PDB entry 4NXM | X-ray diffraction, 3.65 A resolution | chains A and T of the 21 polymer chains in the assembly

== Chain A ==
Molecule: 16S rRNA
Organism: Thermus thermophilus
Sequence (1522 nucleotides; each row starts with the number of its first residue; note: 42 numbers in that range are skipped by the numbering (no residue carries them; nothing is unmodelled there); a row labelled like 190A-190L holds insertion residues (190A, then the next letters in order); numbering starts at 0):
     0 UUUGUUGGAG AGUUUGAUCC UGGCUCAGGG UGAACGCUGG CGGCGUGCCU AAGACAUGCA
    60 AGUCGUGCGG G
    73 CCGCGGGGUU UU
    88 ACUCCG
    95 UGGUC
   101 AGCGGCGGAC GGGUGAGUAA CGCGUGGGU
  129A G
   130 ACCUACCCGG AAGAGGGGGA CAACCCGGGG AAACUCGGGC UAAUCCCCCA UGUGGACCCG
   190 C
190A-190L CCCUUGGGGUGU
   191 GUCCAAAGGG CUUU
   216 GCCCGCUUCC GGAUGGGCCC GCGUCCCAUC AGCUAGUUGG UGGGGUAAUG GCCCACCAAG
   276 GCGACGACGG GUAGCCGGUC UGAGAGGAUG GCCGGCCACA GGGGCACUGA GACACGGGCC
   336 CCACUCCUAC GGGAGGCAGC AGUUAGGAAU CUUCCGCAAU GGGCGCAAGC CUGACGGAGC
   396 GACGCCGCUU GGAGGAAGAA GCCCUUCGGG GUGUAAACUC CUGAA
   442 CCCGGGACGA AACCCCCGAC GA
   474 GGGGACUGAC GGUACCGGG
   494 GUAAUAGCGC CGGCCAACUC CGUGCCAGCA GCCGCGGUAA UACGGAGGGC GCGAGCGUUA
   554 CCCGGAUUCA CUGGGCGUAA AGGGCGUGUA GGCGGCCUGG GGCGUCCCAU GUGAAAGACC
   614 ACGGCUCAAC CGUGGGGGAG CGUGGGAUAC GCUCAGGCUA GACGGUGGGA GAGGGUGGUG
   674 GAAUUCCCGG AGUAGCGGUG AAAUGCGCAG AUACCGGGAG GAACGCCGAU GGCGAAGGCA
   734 GCCACCUGGU CCACCCGUGA CGCUGAGGCG CGAAAGCGUG GGGAGCAAAC CGGAUUAGAU
   794 ACCCGGGUAG UCCACGCCCU AAACGAUGCG CGCUAGGUCU CUGGGUCU
   848 CCUGGGGGCC GAAGCUAACG CGUUAAGCGC GCCGCCUGGG GAGUACGGCC GCAAGGCUGA
   908 AACUCAAAGG AAUUGACGGG GGCCCGCACA AGCGGUGGAG CAUGUGGUUU AAUUCGAAGX
   968 AACGCGAAGA ACCUUACCAG GCCUUGACAU GCUAGG
 1003A G
  1004 AACCCGGGUG AAAGCCUGGG GUGCCCC
1030A-1030D GCGA
  1031 GGGGAGCCCU AGCACAGGUG CUGCAUGGCC GUCGUCAGCU CGUGCCGUGA GGUGUUGGGU
  1091 UAAGUCCCGC AACGAGCGCA ACCCCCGCCG UUAGUUGCCA GCGGUUCGGC CGGGCACUCU
  1151 AACGGGACUG CCCGCGAAA
  1171 GCGGGAGGAA GGAGGGGACG ACGUCUGGUC AGCAUGGCCC UUACGGCCUG GGCGACACAC
  1231 GUGCUACAAU GCCCACUACA AAGCGAUGCC ACCCGGCAAC GGGGAGCUAA UCGCAAAAAG
  1291 GUGGGCCCAG UUCGGAUUGG GGUCUGCAAC CCGACCCCAU GAAGCCGGAA UCGCUAGUAA
  1351 UCGCGGAUCA G
 1361A C
  1362 CAUGCCGCGG UGAAUACGUU CCCGGGCCUU GUACACACXG CCXGUXACGC CAUGGGAGCG
  1422 GGCUCUACCC GAAGUCGCCG GG
  1446 AGCCUACGGG
  1459 CAGGCGCCGA GGGUAGGGCC CGUGACUGGG GCGAAGUCGU AACAAGGUAG CUGUACCGGA
  1519 AGGUGCGGCU GGAUCCACUC CUUUCU
Not modelled in the structure: 0-4, 1534-1538
Modified residues: PSU (pseudouridine-5'-monophosphate) at position 516, M2G (N2-dimethylguanosine-5'-monophosphate) at position 966, 5MC (5-methylcytidine-5'-monophosphate) at position 967, 2MG (2N-methylguanosine-5'-monophosphate) at position 1207, 5MC (5-methylcytidine-5'-monophosphate) at position 1400, 4OC (4n,o2'-methylcytidine-5'-monophosphate) at position 1402, 5MC (5-methylcytidine-5'-monophosphate) at position 1404, 5MC (5-methylcytidine-5'-monophosphate) at position 1407, UR3 (3-methyluridine-5'-monophoshate) at position 1498, MA6 (6N-dimethyladenosine-5'-monophoshate) at position 1518, MA6 (6N-dimethyladenosine-5'-monophoshate) at position 1519, PSU (pseudouridine-5'-monophosphate) at position 1540, PSU (pseudouridine-5'-monophosphate) at position 1541
Ion coordination: Mg2+ site 1 near U5 (its only coordinating residue here); Mg2+ site 2: G11, U12, G22; Mg2+ site 3 near G21 (its only coordinating residue here); Mg2+ site 4: C48, G115; Mg2+ site 5 near A59 (its only coordinating residue here); Mg2+ site 6: G61, G105; Mg2+ site 7 near C89 (its only coordinating residue here); Mg2+ site 8 near C92 (its only coordinating residue here); Mg2+ site 9 near U98 (its only coordinating residue here); Mg2+ site 10 near G107 (its only coordinating residue here); Mg2+ site 11 near G113 (its only coordinating residue here); Mg2+ site 12 near G117 (its only coordinating residue here); 99 more Mg2+ sites not listed

== Chain T ==
Molecule: ribosomal protein S20
Organism: Thermus thermophilus
Reference sequence: P80380 (RS20_THET8); residues 1-106 here = UniProt positions 1-106
Amino-acid sequence (106 residues; each row starts with the number of its first residue):
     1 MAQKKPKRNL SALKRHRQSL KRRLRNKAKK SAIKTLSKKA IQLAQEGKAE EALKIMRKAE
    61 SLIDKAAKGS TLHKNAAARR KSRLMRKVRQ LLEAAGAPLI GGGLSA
Not modelled in the structure: 1-7

== Chain A / chain T interface ==
Pairs across the interface - 89 pairs, chain A then chain T:
  G61(A) with Leu-10(T), phosphate contact
  G102(A) with Arg-17(T), salt bridge to the phosphate
  C103(A) with Lys-14(T), phosphate contact; Arg-17(T), salt bridge to the phosphate
  G104(A) with Lys-14(T), hydrogen bond to the base; Gln-18(T), phosphate contact; Lys-21(T), salt bridge to the phosphate
  G105(A) with Gln-18(T), phosphate contact; Arg-22(T), salt bridge to the phosphate
  C106(A) with Arg-15(T), base contact
  G107(A) with Arg-15(T), hydrogen bond to the base
  G108(A) with Ala-12(T), base contact; Arg-15(T), base contact
  C132(A) with Lys-74(T), phosphate contact; Asn-75(T), hydrogen bond to the phosphate
  U133(A) with Lys-74(T), salt bridge to the phosphate
  C175(A) with Arg-25(T), sugar contact
  C176(A) with Lys-29(T), salt bridge to the phosphate
  C177(A) with Lys-65(T), phosphate contact
  C178(A) with Lys-65(T), salt bridge to the phosphate
  A185(A) with Glu-60(T), base contact; Ala-78(T), phosphate contact; Lys-81(T), hydrogen bond to the base
  C186(A) with Ala-78(T), sugar contact; Lys-81(T), sugar contact; Ser-82(T), hydrogen bond to the phosphate; Met-85(T), hydrogen bond to the sugar
  C187(A) with Ser-82(T), hydrogen bond to the phosphate; Met-85(T), sugar contact; Arg-86(T), sugar contact; Arg-89(T), hydrogen bond to the sugar; Leu-104(T), base contact; Ser-105(T), hydrogen bond to the base
  C188(A) with Arg-89(T), hydrogen bond to the sugar; Ser-105(T), base contact; Ala-106(T), sugar contact
  U190L(A) with Ser-105(T), hydrogen bond to the base
  G191(A) with Gly-101(T), hydrogen bond to the sugar; Gly-102(T), hydrogen bond to the sugar; Gly-103(T), hydrogen bond to the base; Leu-104(T), hydrogen bond to the sugar; Ser-105(T), hydrogen bond to the base
  U192(A) with Arg-57(T), sugar contact; Glu-60(T), hydrogen bond to the sugar; Gly-102(T), sugar contact; Gly-103(T), sugar contact
  C193(A) with Glu-60(T), sugar contact; Ser-61(T), hydrogen bond to the phosphate; Asp-64(T), sugar contact
  C194(A) with Ser-61(T), hydrogen bond to the phosphate; Asp-64(T), sugar contact; Lys-65(T), salt bridge to the phosphate; Lys-68(T), hydrogen bond to the sugar
  A195(A) with Lys-65(T), salt bridge to the phosphate; Lys-68(T), hydrogen bond to the sugar
  U223(A) with Lys-68(T), salt bridge to the phosphate
  G259(A) with Arg-83(T), salt bridge to the phosphate; Lys-87(T), phosphate contact
  G260(A) with Arg-83(T), salt bridge to the phosphate
  U261(A) with Arg-79(T), salt bridge to the phosphate; Arg-80(T), salt bridge to the phosphate
  A262(A) with Lys-74(T), sugar contact; Asn-75(T), sugar contact
  A263(A) with Arg-79(T), salt bridge to the phosphate
  C322(A) with Ser-19(T), sugar contact; Arg-23(T), sugar contact
  U323(A) with Ser-19(T), sugar contact; Arg-22(T), phosphate contact; Arg-23(T), phosphate contact; Asn-26(T), hydrogen bond to the phosphate
  G324(A) with Arg-22(T), salt bridge to the phosphate; Asn-26(T), hydrogen bond to the phosphate; Ser-70(T), phosphate contact
  A325(A) with Ser-70(T), hydrogen bond to the phosphate
  G332(A) with Leu-10(T), phosphate contact
  G333(A) with His-16(T), sugar contact
  A349(A) with Arg-8(T), hydrogen bond to the sugar
  U1436(A) with Arg-23(T), salt bridge to the phosphate
  G1438(A) with Lys-34(T), phosphate contact
  C1439(A) with Lys-38(T), salt bridge to the phosphate
  G1453(A) with Lys-39(T), hydrogen bond to the phosphate
  G1454(A) with Thr-35(T), phosphate contact; Lys-39(T), salt bridge to the phosphate
  G1455(A) with Ser-31(T), phosphate contact; Ala-32(T), sugar contact; Thr-35(T), hydrogen bond to the phosphate
  C1459(A) with Lys-27(T), salt bridge to the phosphate; Ser-31(T), hydrogen bond to the phosphate
  A1460(A) with Lys-27(T), salt bridge to the phosphate
Other interface residues (no listed pair), chain A (50 interface residues in all): A60, C131, G184, A196, U222
Other interface residues (no listed pair), chain T (52 interface residues in all): Ala-28, Leu-36, Lys-58, His-73, Ala-76

== Summary ==
50 residues of chain A face 52 of chain T across their interface; the contacts include 28 hydrogen bonds and
21 salt bridges. Polar pairs include G104(A)/Lys-14(T), G107(A)/Arg-15(T) and A185(A)/Lys-81(T). G11(A),
U12(A) and G22(A) coordinate Mg2+ site 2. C48(A) and G115(A) coordinate Mg2+ site 4.
Chain A is 16S rRNA and chain T is ribosomal protein S20, both from Thermus thermophilus; the structure,
Crystal Structure of the 30S ribosomal subunit from a GidB (RsmG) mutant of Thermus thermophilus (HB8), was
determined by X-ray diffraction.
